Entry 6X50 (electron microscopy, 3.30 A resolution); this record covers chains A and I of the 9 polymer chains in the assembly.

== Chain A ==
Name: Transcription-repair-coupling factor
Source organism: Escherichia coli
Notes: EC 3.6.4.-
UniProt: A0A024L3Y3 (A0A024L3Y3_ECOLX); residue numbers follow UniProt; this construct covers 1-1148
Sequence (1148 residues; row label = number of the first residue in the row):
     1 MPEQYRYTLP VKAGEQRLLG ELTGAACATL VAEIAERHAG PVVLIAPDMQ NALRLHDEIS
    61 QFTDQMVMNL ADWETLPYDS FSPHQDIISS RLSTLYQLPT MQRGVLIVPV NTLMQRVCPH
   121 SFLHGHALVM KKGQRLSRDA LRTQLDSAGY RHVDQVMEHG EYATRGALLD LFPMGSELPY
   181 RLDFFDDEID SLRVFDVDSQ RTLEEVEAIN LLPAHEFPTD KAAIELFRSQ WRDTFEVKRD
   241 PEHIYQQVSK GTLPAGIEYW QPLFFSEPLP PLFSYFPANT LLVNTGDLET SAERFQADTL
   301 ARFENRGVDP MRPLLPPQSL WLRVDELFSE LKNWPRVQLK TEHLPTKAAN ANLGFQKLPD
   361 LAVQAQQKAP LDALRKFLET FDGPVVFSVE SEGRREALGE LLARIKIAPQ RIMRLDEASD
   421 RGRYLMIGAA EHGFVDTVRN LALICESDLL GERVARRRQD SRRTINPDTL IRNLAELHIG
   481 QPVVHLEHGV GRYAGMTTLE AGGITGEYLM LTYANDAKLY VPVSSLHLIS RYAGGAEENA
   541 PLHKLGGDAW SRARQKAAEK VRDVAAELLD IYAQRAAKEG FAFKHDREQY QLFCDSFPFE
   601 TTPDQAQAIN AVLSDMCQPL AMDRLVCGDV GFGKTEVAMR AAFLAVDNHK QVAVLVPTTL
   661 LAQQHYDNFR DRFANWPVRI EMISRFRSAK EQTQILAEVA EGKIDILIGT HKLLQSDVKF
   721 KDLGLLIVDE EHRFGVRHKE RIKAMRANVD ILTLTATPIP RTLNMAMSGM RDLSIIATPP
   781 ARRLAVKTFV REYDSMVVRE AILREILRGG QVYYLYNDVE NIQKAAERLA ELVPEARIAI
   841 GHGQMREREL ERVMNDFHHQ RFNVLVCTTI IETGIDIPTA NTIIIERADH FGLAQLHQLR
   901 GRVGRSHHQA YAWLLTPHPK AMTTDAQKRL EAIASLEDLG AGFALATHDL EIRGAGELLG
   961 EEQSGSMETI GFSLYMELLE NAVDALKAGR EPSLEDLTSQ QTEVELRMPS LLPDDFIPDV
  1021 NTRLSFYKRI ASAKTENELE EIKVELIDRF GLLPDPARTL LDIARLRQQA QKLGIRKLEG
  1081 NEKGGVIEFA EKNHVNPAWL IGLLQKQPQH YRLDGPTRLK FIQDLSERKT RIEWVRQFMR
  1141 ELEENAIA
Not modelled in the structure: 1-4, 1148
Bound ions: Mg2+: Thr635, Asp729 (together with ATP)
Ligand contacts: ATP (adenosine-5'-triphosphate): Phe597, Phe599, Glu600, Thr601, Thr602, Gln605, Asp629, Val630, Gly631, Phe632, Gly633, Lys634, Thr635, Glu636, Gln664, Asp729, Glu730, Pro780, Ala781, Arg783, Gly874, Asp876, Arg902, Arg905
Reported in the primary citation:
  - binding site for ATP: Gly874, Arg902, Arg905

== Chain I ==
Name: DNA-directed RNA polymerase subunit beta
Source organism: Escherichia coli
Notes: EC 2.7.7.6
UniProt: P0A8V4 (RPOB_ECO57); residue numbers follow UniProt; this construct covers 1-1342
Sequence (1342 residues; numbered 1 to 1342; the number before each row is that of its first residue):
     1 MVYSYTEKKR IRKDFGKRPQ VLDVPYLLSI QLDSFQKFIE QDPEGQYGLE AAFRSVFPIQ
    61 SYSGNSELQY VSYRLGEPVF DVQECQIRGV TYSAPLRVKL RLVIYEREAP EGTVKDIKEQ
   121 EVYMGEIPLM TDNGTFVING TERVIVSQLH RSPGVFFDSD KGKTHSSGKV LYNARIIPYR
   181 GSWLDFEFDP KDNLFVRIDR RRKLPATIIL RALNYTTEQI LDLFFEKVIF EIRDNKLQME
   241 LVPERLRGET ASFDIEANGK VYVEKGRRIT ARHIRQLEKD DVKLIEVPVE YIAGKVVAKD
   301 YIDESTGELI CAANMELSLD LLAKLSQSGH KRIETLFTND LDHGPYISET LRVDPTNDRL
   361 SALVEIYRMM RPGEPPTREA AESLFENLFF SEDRYDLSAV GRMKFNRSLL REEIEGSGIL
   421 SKDDIIDVMK KLIDIRNGKG EVDDIDHLGN RRIRSVGEMA ENQFRVGLVR VERAVKERLS
   481 LGDLDTLMPQ DMINAKPISA AVKEFFGSSQ LSQFMDQNNP LSEITHKRRI SALGPGGLTR
   541 ERAGFEVRDV HPTHYGRVCP IETPEGPNIG LINSLSVYAQ TNEYGFLETP YRKVTDGVVT
   601 DEIHYLSAIE EGNYVIAQAN SNLDEEGHFV EDLVTCRSKG ESSLFSRDQV DYMDVSTQQV
   661 VSVGASLIPF LEHDDANRAL MGANMQRQAV PTLRADKPLV GTGMERAVAV DSGVTAVAKR
   721 GGVVQYVDAS RIVIKVNEDE MYPGEAGIDI YNLTKYTRSN QNTCINQMPC VSLGEPVERG
   781 DVLADGPSTD LGELALGQNM RVAFMPWNGY NFEDSILVSE RVVQEDRFTT IHIQELACVS
   841 RDTKLGPEEI TADIPNVGEA ALSKLDESGI VYIGAEVTGG DILVGKVTPK GETQLTPEEK
   901 LLRAIFGEKA SDVKDSSLRV PNGVSGTVID VQVFTRDGVE KDKRALEIEE MQLKQAKKDL
   961 SEELQILEAG LFSRIRAVLV AGGVEAEKLD KLPRDRWLEL GLTDEEKQNQ LEQLAEQYDE
  1021 LKHEFEKKLE AKRRKITQGD DLAPGVLKIV KVYLAVKRRI QPGDKMAGRH GNKGVISKIN
  1081 PIEDMPYDEN GTPVDIVLNP LGVPSRMNIG QILETHLGMA AKGIGDKINA MLKQQQEVAK
  1141 LREFIQRAYD LGADVRQKVD LSTFSDEEVM RLAENLRKGM PIATPVFDGA KEAEIKELLK
  1201 LGDLPTSGQI RLYDGRTGEQ FERPVTVGYM YMLKLNHLVD DKMHARSTGS YSLVTQQPLG
  1261 GKAQFGGQRF GEMEVWALEA YGAAYTLQEM LTVKSDDVNG RTKMYKNIVD GNHQMEPGMP
  1321 ESFNVLLKEI RSLGINIELE DE
Not modelled in the structure: 1, 891-914, 1342
Curated features (UniProtKB/Swiss-Prot):
  - modified residue (N6-acetyllysine): Lys1022, Lys1200

== Interface between chain A and chain I ==
Pairs across the interface - 46 pairs, chain A then chain I:
  Asn305(A) - Thr377(I)
  Asn305(A) - Arg378(I)  hydrogen bond (backbone-backbone)
  Asn305(A) - Glu379(I)  hydrogen bond
  Val308(A) - Val364(I)  hydrophobic
  Val308(A) - Thr377(I)
  Asp309(A) - Val364(I)
  Asp309(A) - Pro376(I)
  Pro310(A) - Val364(I)
  Met311(A) - Arg368(I)
  His488(A) - Asp116(I)  salt bridge
  His488(A) - Lys118(I)
  His488(A) - Asp485(I)
  Leu499(A) - Arg101(I)
  Leu499(A) - Ile117(I)  hydrophobic
  Glu500(A) - Gln69(I)  hydrogen bond (backbone-side chain)
  Ala501(A) - Tyr105(I)  hydrogen bond (backbone-side chain)
  Ala501(A) - Val114(I)  hydrophobic
  Tyr508(A) - Val114(I)
  Tyr508(A) - Ile117(I)  hydrophobic
  Ala517(A) - Glu119(I)
  Ala517(A) - Met488(I)  hydrophobic
  Lys518(A) - Lys118(I)
  Lys518(A) - Glu119(I)  hydrogen bond (backbone-backbone)
  Leu519(A) - Ile117(I)
  Leu519(A) - Lys118(I)
  Tyr520(A) - Arg101(I)
  Tyr520(A) - Ile117(I)  hydrogen bond (backbone-backbone)
  Tyr520(A) - Glu119(I)  hydrogen bond
  Pro522(A) - Val114(I)
  Pro522(A) - Lys115(I)
  Leu545(A) - Met488(I)
  Gly546(A) - Thr486(I)  hydrogen bond (backbone-side chain)
  Gly546(A) - Met488(I)
  Asp818(A) - Ser480(I)
  Asp818(A) - Gly482(I)  hydrogen bond (side chain-backbone)
  Val819(A) - Arg107(I)
  Glu820(A) - Arg107(I)  hydrogen bond (backbone-side chain)
  Glu820(A) - Gly482(I)
  Glu820(A) - Asp483(I)
  Asn821(A) - Ser63(I)  hydrogen bond
  Asn821(A) - Asn65(I)
  Asn821(A) - Ser480(I)  hydrogen bond (side chain-backbone)
  Lys824(A) - Ser63(I)
  Arg828(A) - Tyr62(I)
  Arg887(A) - Glu477(I)  salt bridge
  Lys920(A) - Arg473(I)
Other interface residues (no listed pair), chain A (28 interface residues in all): Glu304, Tyr816, Ala921
Other interface residues (no listed pair), chain I (33 interface residues in all): Gly64, Glu67, Gln120, Pro375, Leu481, Leu484

== Overview ==
The interface between chain A and chain I involves 28 residues on one side and 33 on the other; the contacts
include 12 hydrogen bonds and 2 salt bridges. Polar contacts include His488(A)-Asp116(I), Arg887(A)-Glu477(I)
and Asn305(A)-Glu379(I). Chain A binds ATP. From the paper: a binding site for ATP at Gly874(A), Arg902(A) and
Arg905(A).
Chain A is Transcription-repair-coupling factor and chain I is DNA-directed RNA polymerase subunit beta, both
from Escherichia coli; the structure, Mfd-bound E.coli RNA polymerase elongation complex - V state, was
determined by electron microscopy (same publication as 6X26, 6X2F, 6X2N, 6X43, 6X4W and 6X4Y).
